Entry 5XH7 (X-ray diffraction, 2.00 A resolution); this record covers chains A and C of the 4 polymer chains in the assembly.

# Chain A
Molecule: CRISPR-associated endonuclease Cpf1
From: Acidaminococcus sp. (strain BV3L6)
Notes: EC 3.1.-.-
UniProt: U2UMQ6 (CPF1_ACISB); residues 1-1307 here = UniProt positions 1-1307
Sequence (1310 residues; numbered -2 to 1307; the number before each row is that of its first residue; numbers below 1 keep their minus sign (Gly-2 is residue -2)):
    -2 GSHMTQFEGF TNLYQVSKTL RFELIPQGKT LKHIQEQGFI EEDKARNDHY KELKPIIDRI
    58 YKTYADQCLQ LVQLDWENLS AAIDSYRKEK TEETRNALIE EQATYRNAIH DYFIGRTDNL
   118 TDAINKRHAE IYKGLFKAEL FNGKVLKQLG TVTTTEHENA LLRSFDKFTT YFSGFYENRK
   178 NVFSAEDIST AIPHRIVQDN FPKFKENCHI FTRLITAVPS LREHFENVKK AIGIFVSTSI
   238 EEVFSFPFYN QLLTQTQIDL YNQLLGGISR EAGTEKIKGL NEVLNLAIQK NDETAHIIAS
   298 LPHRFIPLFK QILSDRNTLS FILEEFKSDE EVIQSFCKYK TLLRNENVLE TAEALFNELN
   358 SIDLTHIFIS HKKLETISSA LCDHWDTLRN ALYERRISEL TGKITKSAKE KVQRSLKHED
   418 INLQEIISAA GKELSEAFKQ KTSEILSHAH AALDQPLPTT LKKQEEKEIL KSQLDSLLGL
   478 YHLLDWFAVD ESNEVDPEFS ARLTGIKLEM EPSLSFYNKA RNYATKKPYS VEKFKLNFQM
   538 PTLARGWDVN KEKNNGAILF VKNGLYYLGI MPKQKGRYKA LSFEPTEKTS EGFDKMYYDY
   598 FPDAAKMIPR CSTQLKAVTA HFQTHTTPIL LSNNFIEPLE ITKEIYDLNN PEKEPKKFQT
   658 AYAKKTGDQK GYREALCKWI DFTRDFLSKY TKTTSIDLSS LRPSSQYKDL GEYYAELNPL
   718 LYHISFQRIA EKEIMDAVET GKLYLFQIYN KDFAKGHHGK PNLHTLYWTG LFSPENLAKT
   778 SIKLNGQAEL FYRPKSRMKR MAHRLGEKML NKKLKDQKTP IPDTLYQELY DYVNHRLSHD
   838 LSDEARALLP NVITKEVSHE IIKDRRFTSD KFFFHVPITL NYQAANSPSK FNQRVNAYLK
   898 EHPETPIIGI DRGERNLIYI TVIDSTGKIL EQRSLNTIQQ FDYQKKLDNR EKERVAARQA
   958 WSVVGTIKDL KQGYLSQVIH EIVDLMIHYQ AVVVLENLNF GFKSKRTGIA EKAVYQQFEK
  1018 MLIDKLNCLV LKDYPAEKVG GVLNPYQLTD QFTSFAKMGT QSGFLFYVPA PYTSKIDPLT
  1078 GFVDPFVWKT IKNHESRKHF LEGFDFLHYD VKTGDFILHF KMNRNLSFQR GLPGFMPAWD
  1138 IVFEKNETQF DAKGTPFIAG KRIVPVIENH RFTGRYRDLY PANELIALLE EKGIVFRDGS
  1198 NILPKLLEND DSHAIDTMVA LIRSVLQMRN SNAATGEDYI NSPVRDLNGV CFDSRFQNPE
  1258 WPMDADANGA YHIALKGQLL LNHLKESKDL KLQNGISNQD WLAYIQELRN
Disordered / not traced: -2 to 0, 796-797, 998-1009, 1163-1172
Differences from the reference sequence: expression tag (-2 to 0); engineered mutation Arg542 (Ser in U2UMQ6), Arg607 (Lys in U2UMQ6)
Ion coordination: Na+: Lys757 (shared with 1 residue of chain B)
From the paper describing this entry:
  - mutagenesis - S542R/K607R: increased catalytic activity on TYCV
  - binding site for Non-target DNA strand: Lys548, Arg607
  - binding site for Target DNA strand (chain C): Arg542, Lys548, Asn552, Arg607
  - specificity-determining residues: Arg542
  - contacts within the chain: Thr539-Asn552 (hydrogen bond)
  - mutagenesis - S542R/K548V/N552R: increased catalytic activity on TATV

# Chain C
Molecule: Target DNA strand
Sequence (34 nucleotides; row label = number of the first residue in the row; numbers below 1 keep their minus sign (DG-23 is residue -23)):
   -23 GGTTGCCAAG CGCACCTAAT TTCCTGGAGG ACTG
Disordered / not traced: -23 to -20
Ion coordination: Na+ near DG-14 (its only coordinating residue here)

# Chain A / chain C interface
Residue-residue contacts - 97 pairs, chain A then chain C:
  Lys164(A) - DC8(C)  hydrogen bond to the phosphate
  Lys164(A) - DT9(C)  salt bridge to the phosphate
  Asn178(A) - DT-3(C)  base contact
  Asn178(A) - DT-2(C)  hydrogen bond to the sugar
  Ile185(A) - DT-3(C)  phosphate contact
  Ser186(A) - DT-4(C)  sugar contact
  Ser186(A) - DT-3(C)  hydrogen bond to the phosphate
  Thr187(A) - DT-4(C)  base contact
  Thr187(A) - DT-3(C)  sugar contact
  Gly263(A) - DG-14(C)  phosphate contact
  Gly263(A) - DC-13(C)  sugar contact
  Gly264(A) - DC-13(C)  sugar contact
  Ser266(A) - DC-13(C)  sugar contact
  Lys273(A) - DG-14(C)  sugar contact
  Lys273(A) - DC-13(C)  sugar contact
  Asn278(A) - DA-15(C)  phosphate contact
  Asn278(A) - DG-14(C)  hydrogen bond to the phosphate
  Glu279(A) - DA-15(C)  base contact
  Glu279(A) - DG-14(C)  sugar contact
  Asn282(A) - DA-16(C)  hydrogen bond to the base
  Asn282(A) - DA-15(C)  hydrogen bond to the sugar
  Gln286(A) - DA-16(C)  base contact
  Arg301(A) - DG-14(C)  salt bridge to the phosphate
  Arg313(A) - DG-12(C)  salt bridge to the phosphate
  Thr315(A) - DG-12(C)  hydrogen bond to the phosphate
  Ser317(A) - DC-13(C)  hydrogen bond to the phosphate
  Ser317(A) - DG-12(C)  sugar contact
  Phe318(A) - DG-12(C)  sugar contact
  Ile319(A) - DG-12(C)  phosphate contact
  Ile319(A) - DC-11(C)  phosphate contact
  Glu372(A) - DG-19(C)  base contact
  Ser376(A) - DG-19(C)  hydrogen bond to the base
  Trp382(A) - DG-19(C)  base contact
  Arg518(A) - DG-12(C)  base contact
  Asn519(A) - DC-11(C)  sugar contact
  Asn519(A) - DA-10(C)  sugar contact
  Thr522(A) - DA-10(C)  hydrogen bond to the sugar
  Thr522(A) - DC-9(C)  sugar contact
  Lys523(A) - DA-10(C)  phosphate contact
  Lys523(A) - DC-9(C)  phosphate contact
  Lys524(A) - DC-9(C)  hydrogen bond to the phosphate
  Lys524(A) - DC-8(C)  salt bridge to the phosphate
  Arg542(A) - DT1(C)  base contact
  Arg542(A) - DG2(C)  hydrogen bond to the base
  Arg542(A) - DG3(C)  base contact
  Gly543(A) - DG2(C)  phosphate contact
  Trp544(A) - DG2(C)  hydrogen bond to the phosphate
  Asp545(A) - DG2(C)  hydrogen bond to the phosphate
  Asn547(A) - DG3(C)  hydrogen bond to the phosphate
  Lys548(A) - DG2(C)  phosphate contact
  Lys548(A) - DG3(C)  hydrogen bond to the base
  Asn552(A) - DG2(C)  hydrogen bond to the phosphate
  Tyr595(A) - DT1(C)  phosphate contact
  Tyr597(A) - DT1(C)  phosphate contact
  Tyr597(A) - DG2(C)  sugar contact
  Pro599(A) - DG2(C)  sugar contact
  Lys603(A) - DC0(C)  salt bridge to the phosphate
  Lys603(A) - DT1(C)  hydrogen bond to the base
  Met604(A) - DG2(C)  base contact
  Arg607(A) - DG2(C)  base contact
  Arg607(A) - DA4(C)  hydrogen bond to the base
  Leu612(A) - DA4(C)  phosphate contact
  Leu612(A) - DG5(C)  phosphate contact
  Lys613(A) - DG5(C)  hydrogen bond to the phosphate
  Lys613(A) - DG6(C)  salt bridge to the phosphate
  Asn631(A) - DA4(C)  hydrogen bond to the phosphate
  Tyr687(A) - DG3(C)  sugar contact
  Tyr687(A) - DA4(C)  hydrogen bond to the phosphate
  Lys689(A) - DG2(C)  phosphate contact
  Lys689(A) - DG3(C)  salt bridge to the phosphate
  Lys780(A) - DT1(C)  salt bridge to the phosphate
  Asn782(A) - DC0(C)  phosphate contact
  Asn782(A) - DT1(C)  phosphate contact
  Gly783(A) - DC0(C)  hydrogen bond to the phosphate
  Gly783(A) - DT1(C)  hydrogen bond to the phosphate
  Gln784(A) - DC-1(C)  hydrogen bond to the base
  Gln784(A) - DC0(C)  sugar contact
  Pro874(A) - DC0(C)  base contact
  Arg951(A) - DC-8(C)  hydrogen bond to the phosphate
  Arg951(A) - DT-7(C)  salt bridge to the phosphate
  Arg955(A) - DA-10(C)  base contact
  Arg955(A) - DC-9(C)  hydrogen bond to the base
  Arg955(A) - DC-8(C)  hydrogen bond to the sugar
  Gly962(A) - DC-8(C)  sugar contact
  Thr963(A) - DT-7(C)  phosphate contact
  Ile964(A) - DT-7(C)  hydrogen bond to the phosphate
  Lys965(A) - DT-7(C)  hydrogen bond to the phosphate
  Lys965(A) - DA-6(C)  phosphate contact
  Gln1013(A) - DA-6(C)  phosphate contact
  Gln1013(A) - DA-5(C)  hydrogen bond to the phosphate
  Gln1014(A) - DA-6(C)  hydrogen bond to the phosphate
  Phe1049(A) - DT-4(C)  phosphate contact
  Ser1051(A) - DT-4(C)  phosphate contact
  Ser1051(A) - DT-3(C)  phosphate contact
  Phe1052(A) - DT-4(C)  hydrogen bond to the phosphate
  Ala1053(A) - DT-4(C)  hydrogen bond to the phosphate
  Lys1054(A) - DT-3(C)  salt bridge to the phosphate
Also at the interface, not in a pair above, chain A (75 interface residues in all): Glu174, Asn175, Asp184, Leu262, Asn515, Cys608, Gln611, Leu781, Val961, Lys968, Gln969, Lys1017

# Overview
75 residues of chain A and 26 residues of chain C are in contact, with 34 hydrogen bonds and 10 salt bridges.
Polar contacts include Asn282(A)-DA-16(C), Ser376(A)-DG-19(C) and Arg542(A)-DG2(C). From the paper: a binding
site for Target DNA strand (chain C) at Arg542(A), Lys548(A) and Asn552(A) among others; S542R/K607R of chain
A increase catalytic activity on TYCV.
Chain A is CRISPR-associated endonuclease Cpf1 (Acidaminococcus sp. (strain BV3L6)) and chain C is Target DNA
strand; the structure, Crystal structure of the Acidaminococcus sp. BV3L6 Cpf1 RR variant in complex with
crRNA and target ..., was determined by X-ray diffraction together with 5XH6 from the same study.
